PDB entry 6EH1 | electron microscopy, 7.25 A resolution (low resolution: residue-level contacts below are approximate; hydrogen-bond / salt-bridge calls are withheld) | chains B and C of the 4 polymer chains in the assembly

== Chain B ==
Protein: structural protein VP2
Source organism: Sacbrood virus
UniProt: A0A223DN66 (A0A223DN66_9VIRU); residues 61-239 here correspond to UniProt positions 213-391 (UniProt number = residue number + 152)
Sequence (179 residues; numbered 61 to 239; the number before each row is that of its first residue):
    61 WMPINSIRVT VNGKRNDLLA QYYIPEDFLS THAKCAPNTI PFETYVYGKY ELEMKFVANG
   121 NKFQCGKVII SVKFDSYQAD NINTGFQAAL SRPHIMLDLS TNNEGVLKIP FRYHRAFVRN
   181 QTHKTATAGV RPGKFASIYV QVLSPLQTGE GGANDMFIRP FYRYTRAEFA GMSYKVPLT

== Chain C ==
Protein: structural protein VP3
Source organism: Sacbrood virus
UniProt: A0A223DN66 (A0A223DN66_9VIRU); residues 49-273 here correspond to UniProt positions 477-701 (UniProt number = residue number + 428)
Sequence (225 residues; numbered 49 to 273; the number before each row is that of its first residue):
    49 DEPRTTLDIA RIWGLRSTFN WGSGDEHGKE LFNTVLDPGL RFYDQDYEGQ ITPMEYVTGL
   109 YNFWSGPIEL RFDFVSNAFH TGTVIISAEY NRSSTNTDEC QSHSTYTKTF HLGEQKSVHF
   169 TVPYIYDTVV RRNTASAYLP VTDYDKVDNV SRAQAMGIRA ESKMRVKVRV VNVLRPVAST
   229 TSTIEVLVYM RGGKNYALHG LKQSTYWPSN SVVPIDSFPP DGYDP

== Interface between chain B and chain C ==
Contacting residue pairs (30):
  Arg-75(B) / Thr-66(C)
  Arg-75(B) / Glu-233(C)
  Asn-76(B) / Gln-98(C)
  Lys-122(B) / Asn-125(C)
  Phe-123(B) / Asn-125(C)
  Phe-123(B) / Thr-228(C)
  Gln-124(B) / Asn-125(C)
  Gly-126(B) / Val-123(C)
  Asn-141(B) / Asn-258(C)
  Ile-142(B) / Ser-259(C)
  Gly-145(B) / Gln-98(C)
  Phe-146(B) / Leu-63(C)
  Phe-146(B) / Gln-98(C)
  Gln-147(B) / Gly-62(C)
  Gln-147(B) / Leu-63(C)
  Gln-147(B) / Gln-98(C)
  Gln-147(B) / Ile-99(C)
  Gln-147(B) / Thr-100(C)
  Asp-158(B) / Lys-164(C)
  Ser-160(B) / Ser-124(C)
  Ser-160(B) / Lys-164(C)
  Thr-161(B) / Lys-164(C)
  Arg-172(B) / Asp-49(C)
  Arg-172(B) / Glu-50(C)
  Leu-203(B) / Tyr-237(C)
  Ser-204(B) / Val-123(C)
  Ser-204(B) / Glu-233(C)
  Gln-207(B) / Thr-231(C)
  Gly-209(B) / Ser-227(C)
  Glu-210(B) / Ala-226(C)
Also at the interface, not in a pair above, chain B (27 interface residues in all): Cys-125, Lys-127, Leu-150, Ser-151, Met-156, Pro-205, Thr-208
Also at the interface, not in a pair above, chain C (25 interface residues in all): Ile-60, Pro-101, Phe-127, Thr-229, Leu-235

== In short ==
27 residues of chain B and 25 residues of chain C are in contact.
Chain B is structural protein VP2 and chain C is structural protein VP3, both from Sacbrood virus; the
structure, Sacbrood virus of honeybee - expansion state II, was determined by electron microscopy, deposited
together with 5LSF, 5OYP, 6EGV, 6EGX and 6EIW.
